Entry 4D3F (X-ray diffraction, 1.81 A resolution); this record covers chains A and B.

# Chain A (and B)
Name: Imine reductase
Source organism: Bacillus cereus
Notes: EC 1.5.1.3; chain B of this document is another copy of the same molecule, construct and numbering; everything in this record applies to it too
Sequence (310 residues; row label = number of the first residue in the row):
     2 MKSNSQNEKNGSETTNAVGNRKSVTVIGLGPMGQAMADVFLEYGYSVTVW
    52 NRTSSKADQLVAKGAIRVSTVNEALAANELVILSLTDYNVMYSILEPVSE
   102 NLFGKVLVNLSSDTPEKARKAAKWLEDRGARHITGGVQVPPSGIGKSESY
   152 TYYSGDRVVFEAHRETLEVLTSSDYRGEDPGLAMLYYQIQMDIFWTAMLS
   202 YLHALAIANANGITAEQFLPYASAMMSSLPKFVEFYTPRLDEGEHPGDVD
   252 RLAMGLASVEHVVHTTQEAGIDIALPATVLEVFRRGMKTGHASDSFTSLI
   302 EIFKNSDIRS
Unresolved in the structure: 2-22, 307-311 (chain B: 2-17, 307-311)

# Interface between chain A and chain B
Residue-residue contacts (174):
  Ser113(A) - His262(B)  hydrogen bond (backbone-side chain)
  Thr115(A) - His265(B)
  Thr115(A) - Thr266(B)
  Thr115(A) - Glu269(B)  hydrogen bond
  Pro116(A) - Asn212(B)
  Pro116(A) - Thr266(B)
  Pro116(A) - Glu269(B)
  Glu117(A) - Glu269(B)  hydrogen bond (backbone-side chain)
  Arg120(A) - Asn212(B)  hydrogen bond
  Tyr153(A) - Tyr222(B)
  Asp175(A) - Tyr222(B)  hydrogen bond
  Arg177(A) - Tyr222(B)  hydrogen bond
  Leu183(A) - Ile214(B)  hydrophobic
  Leu186(A) - Ile208(B)  hydrophobic
  Leu186(A) - Asn212(B)
  Tyr187(A) - Ile214(B)
  Tyr187(A) - Gln218(B)
  Tyr187(A) - Tyr222(B)  hydrophobic
  Gln189(A) - His262(B)
  Gln189(A) - Val263(B)
  Gln189(A) - Thr266(B)
  Ile190(A) - Ala205(B)
  Ile190(A) - Ile208(B)  hydrophobic
  Ile190(A) - Ala209(B)  hydrophobic
  Ile190(A) - Phe219(B)  hydrophobic
  Gln191(A) - Tyr222(B)
  Gln191(A) - Met226(B)
  Met192(A) - Ser259(B)
  Met192(A) - Val263(B)  hydrophobic
  Asp193(A) - His204(B)  salt bridge
  Asp193(A) - Ala205(B)  hydrogen bond (side chain-backbone)
  Asp193(A) - Ile208(B)
  Asp193(A) - Val263(B)
  Ile194(A) - Ser201(B)
  Ile194(A) - Phe219(B)  hydrophobic
  Phe195(A) - Met226(B)  hydrophobic
  Phe195(A) - Leu230(B)  hydrophobic
  Phe195(A) - Phe233(B)  hydrophobic
  Trp196(A) - Gly256(B)
  Trp196(A) - Ser259(B)  hydrogen bond
  Trp196(A) - Val260(B)
  Trp196(A) - Phe284(B)  hydrophobic
  Trp196(A) - Phe297(B)  hydrophobic
  Thr197(A) - Thr197(B)
  Thr197(A) - Ser201(B)
  Thr197(A) - Val280(B)
  Ala198(A) - Ala198(B)  hydrophobic
  Ala198(A) - Leu230(B)  hydrophobic
  Met199(A) - Phe233(B)  hydrophobic
  Leu200(A) - Val280(B)  hydrophobic
  Leu200(A) - Val283(B)  hydrophobic
  Leu200(A) - Phe284(B)  hydrophobic
  Leu200(A) - Phe304(B)
  Ser201(A) - Ile194(B)
  Ser201(A) - Thr197(B)
  Tyr202(A) - Val234(B)  hydrophobic
  Tyr202(A) - Thr238(B)
  Tyr202(A) - Leu241(B)
  Leu203(A) - Ile301(B)
  Leu203(A) - Phe304(B)
  His204(A) - Asp193(B)  salt bridge
  His204(A) - Phe304(B)
  Ala205(A) - Ile190(B)
  Ala205(A) - Asp193(B)  hydrogen bond (backbone-side chain)
  Leu206(A) - Leu241(B)  hydrophobic
  Leu206(A) - Ile301(B)  hydrophobic
  Ala207(A) - Ile301(B)
  Ala207(A) - Phe304(B)  hydrophobic
  Ile208(A) - Leu186(B)  hydrophobic
  Ile208(A) - Ile190(B)  hydrophobic
  Ile208(A) - Asp193(B)
  Ala209(A) - Ile190(B)  hydrophobic
  Asn210(A) - Lys305(B)  hydrogen bond
  Asn212(A) - Arg120(B)  hydrogen bond
  Asn212(A) - Leu186(B)
  Ile214(A) - Tyr187(B)
  Thr215(A) - Asp242(B)
  Ala216(A) - Thr238(B)
  Ala216(A) - Asp242(B)  hydrogen bond (backbone-side chain)
  Glu217(A) - Thr238(B)
  Glu217(A) - Asp242(B)  hydrogen bond (backbone-side chain)
  Phe219(A) - Ile190(B)  hydrophobic
  Phe219(A) - Ile194(B)  hydrophobic
  Leu220(A) - Val234(B)  hydrophobic
  Leu220(A) - Glu235(B)
  Leu220(A) - Thr238(B)
  Tyr222(A) - Tyr153(B)
  Tyr222(A) - Asp175(B)  hydrogen bond
  Tyr222(A) - Arg177(B)  hydrogen bond
  Tyr222(A) - Tyr187(B)  hydrophobic
  Tyr222(A) - Gln191(B)  hydrogen bond (backbone-side chain)
  Ser224(A) - Pro231(B)
  Met226(A) - Gln191(B)
  Met226(A) - Ile194(B)  hydrophobic
  Met226(A) - Phe195(B)  hydrophobic
  Met227(A) - Met227(B)
  Met227(A) - Leu230(B)  hydrophobic
  Met227(A) - Pro231(B)  hydrophobic
  Met227(A) - Val234(B)  hydrophobic
  Ser228(A) - Pro231(B)
  Leu230(A) - Phe195(B)  hydrophobic
  Leu230(A) - Ala198(B)  hydrophobic
  Leu230(A) - Met199(B)  hydrophobic
  Leu230(A) - Met227(B)  hydrophobic
  Pro231(A) - Ser224(B)
  Pro231(A) - Met227(B)  hydrophobic
  Pro231(A) - Ser228(B)
  Phe233(A) - Phe195(B)  hydrophobic
  Phe233(A) - Met199(B)  hydrophobic
  Val234(A) - Tyr202(B)  hydrophobic
  Val234(A) - Leu220(B)  hydrophobic
  Val234(A) - Met227(B)  hydrophobic
  Glu235(A) - Leu220(B)
  Thr238(A) - Tyr202(B)
  Thr238(A) - Ala216(B)
  Thr238(A) - Glu217(B)
  Thr238(A) - Leu220(B)
  Leu241(A) - Tyr202(B)
  Leu241(A) - Leu206(B)  hydrophobic
  Asp242(A) - Thr215(B)
  Asp242(A) - Ala216(B)  hydrogen bond (side chain-backbone)
  Asp242(A) - Glu217(B)  hydrogen bond (side chain-backbone)
  Gly256(A) - Trp196(B)
  Ser259(A) - Met192(B)
  Ser259(A) - Trp196(B)  hydrogen bond
  Val260(A) - Trp196(B)
  His262(A) - Ser113(B)  hydrogen bond (side chain-backbone)
  His262(A) - Thr115(B)
  His262(A) - Gln189(B)
  Val263(A) - Gln189(B)
  Val263(A) - Asp193(B)
  His265(A) - Thr115(B)
  Thr266(A) - Thr115(B)
  Thr266(A) - Pro116(B)
  Thr266(A) - Gln189(B)
  Glu269(A) - Thr115(B)  hydrogen bond
  Glu269(A) - Pro116(B)
  Glu269(A) - Glu117(B)  hydrogen bond (side chain-backbone)
  Gly271(A) - Asn306(B)
  Ile272(A) - Phe304(B)
  Ile272(A) - Asn306(B)
  Asp273(A) - Arg286(B)  salt bridge
  Asp273(A) - Ile303(B)
  Asp273(A) - Phe304(B)  hydrogen bond (backbone-backbone)
  Asp273(A) - Asn306(B)
  Ala275(A) - Thr279(B)
  Ala275(A) - Arg286(B)
  Leu276(A) - Thr279(B)
  Thr279(A) - Ala275(B)
  Thr279(A) - Leu276(B)
  Thr279(A) - Thr279(B)
  Val280(A) - Thr197(B)
  Val280(A) - Leu200(B)  hydrophobic
  Val283(A) - Leu200(B)  hydrophobic
  Phe284(A) - Trp196(B)  hydrophobic
  Phe284(A) - Leu200(B)  hydrophobic
  Arg286(A) - Asp273(B)  salt bridge
  Arg286(A) - Ala275(B)
  Phe297(A) - Trp196(B)  hydrophobic
  Phe297(A) - Leu203(B)
  Ile301(A) - Leu203(B)
  Ile301(A) - Leu206(B)  hydrophobic
  Ile301(A) - Ala207(B)
  Ile301(A) - Asn210(B)
  Ile303(A) - Asp273(B)
  Phe304(A) - Leu200(B)
  Phe304(A) - Leu203(B)
  Phe304(A) - His204(B)
  Phe304(A) - Ala207(B)  hydrophobic
  Phe304(A) - Ile272(B)
  Phe304(A) - Asp273(B)  hydrogen bond (backbone-backbone)
  Lys305(A) - Gly271(B)
  Lys305(A) - Ile272(B)
  Asn306(A) - Gly271(B)
Interface residues without a listed pair, chain A (84 interface residues in all): Asp114, Lys118, Gln218, Ala223, Pro277, Thr298, Leu300
Interface residues without a listed pair, chain B (85 interface residues in all): Asp88, Asp114, Lys118, Leu183, Ala223, Pro277, Thr298, Leu300

# In short
Chain A and chain B form an interface of 84 and 85 residues respectively, with 24 hydrogen bonds and 4 salt
bridges. Among the polar pairs are Asp193(A)-His204(B), Asp273(A)-Arg286(B) and Ser113(A)-His262(B).
Both chains are Imine reductase (Bacillus cereus). Entry 4D3F (BcSIRED from Bacillus cereus in complex with
NADPH) was determined by X-ray diffraction together with 4D3D and 4D3S from the same study.
